8R1C - chains A and L of the 9 polymer chains in the assembly; structure by electron microscopy, 2.20 A resolution.

== Chain A ==
Name: Spike glycoprotein, Fibritin
Organism: Severe acute respiratory syndrome coronavirus 2
UniProt: chimeric construct of P0DTC2, P10104: residues 1-1205 from P0DTC2 (SPIKE_SARS2) positions 1-1205 (same numbers); residues 1208-1234 from P10104 positions 458-484 (UniProt number = residue number - 750)
Amino-acid sequence (1285 residues; row label = number of the first residue in the row):
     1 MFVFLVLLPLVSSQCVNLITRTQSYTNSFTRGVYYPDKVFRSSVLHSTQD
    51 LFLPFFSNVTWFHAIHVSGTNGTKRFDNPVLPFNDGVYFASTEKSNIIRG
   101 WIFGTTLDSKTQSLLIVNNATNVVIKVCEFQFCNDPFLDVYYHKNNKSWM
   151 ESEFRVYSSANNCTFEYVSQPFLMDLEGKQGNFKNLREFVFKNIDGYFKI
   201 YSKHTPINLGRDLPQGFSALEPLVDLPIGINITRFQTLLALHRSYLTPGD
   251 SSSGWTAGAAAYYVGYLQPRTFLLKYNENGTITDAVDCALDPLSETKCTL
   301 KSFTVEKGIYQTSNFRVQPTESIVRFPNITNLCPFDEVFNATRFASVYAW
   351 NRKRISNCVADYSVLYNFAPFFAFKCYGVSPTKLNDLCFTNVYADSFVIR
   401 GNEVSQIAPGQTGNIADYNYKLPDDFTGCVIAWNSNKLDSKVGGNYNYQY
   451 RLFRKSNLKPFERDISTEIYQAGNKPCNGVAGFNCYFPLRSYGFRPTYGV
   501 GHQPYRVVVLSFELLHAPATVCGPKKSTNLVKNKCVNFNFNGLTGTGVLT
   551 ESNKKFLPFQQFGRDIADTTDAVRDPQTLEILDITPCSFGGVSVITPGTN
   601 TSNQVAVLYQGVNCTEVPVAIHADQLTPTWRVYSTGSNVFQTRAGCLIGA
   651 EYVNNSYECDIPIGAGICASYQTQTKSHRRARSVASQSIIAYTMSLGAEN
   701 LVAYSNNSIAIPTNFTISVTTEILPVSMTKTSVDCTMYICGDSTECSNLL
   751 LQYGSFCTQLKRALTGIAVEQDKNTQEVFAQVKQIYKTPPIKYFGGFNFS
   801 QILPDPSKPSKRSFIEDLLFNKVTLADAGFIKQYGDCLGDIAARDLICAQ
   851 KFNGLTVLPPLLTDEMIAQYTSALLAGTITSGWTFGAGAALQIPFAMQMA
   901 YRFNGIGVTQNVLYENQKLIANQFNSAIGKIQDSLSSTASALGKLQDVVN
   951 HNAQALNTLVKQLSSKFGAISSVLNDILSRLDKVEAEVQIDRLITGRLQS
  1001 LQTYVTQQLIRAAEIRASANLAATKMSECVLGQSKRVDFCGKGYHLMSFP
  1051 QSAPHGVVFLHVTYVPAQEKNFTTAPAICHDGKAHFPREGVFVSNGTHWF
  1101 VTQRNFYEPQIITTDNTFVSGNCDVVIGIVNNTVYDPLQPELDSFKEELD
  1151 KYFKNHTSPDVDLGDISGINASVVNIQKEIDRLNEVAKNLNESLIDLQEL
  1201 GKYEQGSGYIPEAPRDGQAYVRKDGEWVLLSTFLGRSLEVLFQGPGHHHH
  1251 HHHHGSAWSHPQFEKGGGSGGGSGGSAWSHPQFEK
Not modelled in the structure: 1-21, 65-77, 142-148, 173-182, 209-212, 240-260, 674-685, 1145-1285
Sequence notes: variant Ile-19 (Thr in P0DTC2), Ser-24 (Ala27 in P0DTC2), Asp-139 (Gly142 in P0DTC2), Gly-210 (Val213 in P0DTC2), Asp-336 (Gly339 in P0DTC2), Phe-368 (Ser371 in P0DTC2), Pro-370 (Ser373 in P0DTC2), Phe-372 (Ser375 in P0DTC2), Ala-373 (Thr376 in P0DTC2), Asn-402 (Asp405 in P0DTC2), Ser-405 (Arg408 in P0DTC2), Asn-414 (Lys417 in P0DTC2), Lys-437 (Asn440 in P0DTC2), Gln-449 (Leu452 in P0DTC2), Asn-474 (Ser477 in P0DTC2), Lys-475 (Thr478 in P0DTC2), Arg-490 (Gln493 in P0DTC2), Arg-495 (Gln498 in P0DTC2), Tyr-498 (Asn501 in P0DTC2), His-502 (Tyr505 in P0DTC2), Gly-611 (Asp614 in P0DTC2), Tyr-652 (His655 in P0DTC2), Lys-676 (Asn679 in P0DTC2), His-678 (Pro681 in P0DTC2), Leu-701 (Ser704 in P0DTC2), Lys-761 (Asn764 in P0DTC2), Tyr-793 (Asp796 in P0DTC2), His-951 (Gln954 in P0DTC2), Lys-966 (Asn969 in P0DTC2); engineered mutation Ala-481 (Glu484 in P0DTC2), Leu-1229 (Phe479 in P10104); linker (1206-1207); expression tag (1235-1285)
UniProt features mapped onto this chain:
  - glycosylation (N-linked (GlcNAc...) asparagine): Asn-17 (complex), Asn-122 (hybrid), Asn-331 (complex), Asn-603 (hybrid)
Disulfides: Cys-128/Cys-163, Cys-288/Cys-298, Cys-333/Cys-358, Cys-376/Cys-429, Cys-388/Cys-522, Cys-477/Cys-485, Cys-535/Cys-587, Cys-614/Cys-646, Cys-659/Cys-668, Cys-735/Cys-757, Cys-740/Cys-746, Cys-837/Cys-848, Cys-1029/Cys-1040, Cys-1079/Cys-1123
Covalent attachments: N-acetylglucosamine (NAG) linked to Asn-231, Asn-279, Asn-613, Asn-654, Asn-706, Asn-714, Asn-798, Asn-1071, Asn-1095, Asn-1131
Small-molecule neighbours: N-acetylglucosamine (NAG; 2-acetamido-2-deoxy-beta-D-glucopyranose): Ser-456, Lys-459, Glu-462

== Chain L ==
Name: SD1-2 fab light chain
Organism: Homo sapiens
Notes: antibody fragment or engineered binder
Amino-acid sequence (110 residues; numbered 1 to 110; the number before each row is that of its first residue):
     1 QSVLTQPASVSGSPGQSITISCTGTSSDVGSYNLVSWYQQHPGKAPKVMI
    51 YEVSKWPSGVSNRFSGSKSGNTASLTISGLQAEDEADYYCCSYAGSGTYV
   101 FGTGTKVTVL
Not modelled in the structure: 1
Disulfides: Cys-22/Cys-90

== Interface between chain A and chain L ==
Contacting residue pairs - 12 pairs, chain A then chain L:
  Glu-551(A) / Tyr-93(L)
  Ser-552(A) / Ser-96(L)
  Asn-553(A) / Ser-96(L)
  Gln-577(A) / Asn-33(L)  hydrogen bond (backbone-side chain)
  Thr-578(A) / Tyr-32(L)
  Thr-578(A) / Asn-33(L)  hydrogen bond (backbone-backbone)
  Thr-578(A) / Leu-34(L)
  Thr-578(A) / Glu-52(L)
  Leu-579(A) / Ser-31(L)
  Leu-579(A) / Tyr-32(L)
  Leu-579(A) / Asn-33(L)
  Glu-580(A) / Tyr-32(L)
Other interface residues (no listed pair), chain L (8 interface residues in all): Gly-97

== Overview ==
7 residues of chain A face 8 of chain L across their interface; the contacts include 2 hydrogen bonds. Polar
pairs include Gln-577(A)/Asn-33(L) and Thr-578(A)/Asn-33(L). Ligands of chain A: N-acetylglucosamine.
N-acetylglucosamine is covalently linked to Asn-231(A), Asn-279(A), Asn-613(A), Asn-654(A), Asn-706(A) and
Asn-714(A) and 4 more.
Chain A is Spike glycoprotein, Fibritin (Severe acute respiratory syndrome coronavirus 2) and chain L is SD1-2
fab light chain (Homo sapiens); the structure, SD1-2 Fab in complex with SARS-CoV-2 BA.2.12.1 Spike
Glycoprotein, was determined by electron microscopy.
